3NZW - chains E and F of the 30 polymer chains in the assembly; structure by X-ray diffraction, 2.50 A resolution.

# Chain E
Name: Proteasome component PRE5
From: Saccharomyces cerevisiae
Notes: EC 3.4.25.1
UniProt: P40302 (PSA1_YEAST); the construct has insertions or renumbered stretches relative to UniProt, so the offset changes along the chain: 3-60 = UniProt 1-58; 63-180 = UniProt 59-176; 183-204 = UniProt 183-204; 210-233 = UniProt 211-234
Chain sequence (234 residues; each row starts with the number of its first residue; note: 7 numbers in that range are skipped by the numbering (no residue carries them; nothing is unmodelled there); a row labelled like 18A-18F holds insertion residues (18A, then the next letters in order)):
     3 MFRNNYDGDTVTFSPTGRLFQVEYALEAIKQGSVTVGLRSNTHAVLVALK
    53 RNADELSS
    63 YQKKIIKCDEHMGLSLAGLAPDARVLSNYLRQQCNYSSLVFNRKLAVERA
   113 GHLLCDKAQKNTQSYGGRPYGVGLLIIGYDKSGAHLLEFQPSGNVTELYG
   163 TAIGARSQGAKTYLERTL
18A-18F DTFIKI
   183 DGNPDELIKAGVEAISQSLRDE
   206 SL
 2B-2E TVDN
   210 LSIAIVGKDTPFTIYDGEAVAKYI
Unresolved in the structure: 3
Swiss-Prot annotation at these positions:
  - modified residue: Ser16 (Phosphoserine)
  - cross-link: Lys191 (Glycyl lysine isopeptide (Lys-Gly) (interchain with G-Cter in ubiquitin))

# Chain F
Name: Proteasome component C1
From: Saccharomyces cerevisiae
Notes: EC 3.4.25.1
UniProt: P21242 (PSA3_YEAST); the construct lacks a stretch of the UniProt sequence and is renumbered around it, so the offset changes along the chain: 1-180 = UniProt 1-180; 184-199 = UniProt 187-202; 201-206 = UniProt 203-208; 207-218 = UniProt 211-222; 1 more segments
Chain sequence (288 residues; numbered 1 to 281 plus 11 insertion-coded residues; 4 numbers in that range are skipped by the numbering (no residue carries them; nothing is unmodelled there); the number before each row is that of its first residue; a row labelled like 18A-18F holds insertion residues (18A, then the next letters in order)):
     1 MTSIGTGYDLSNSVFSPDGRNFQVEYAVKAVENGTTSIGIKCNDGVVFAV
    51 EKLITSKLLVPQKNVKIQVVDRHIGCVYSGLIPDGRHLVNRGREEAASFK
   101 KLYKTPIPIPAFADRLGQYVQAHTLYNSVRPFGVSTIFGGVDKNGAHLYM
   151 LEPSGSYWGYKGAATGKGRQSAKAELEKLV
18A-18F DHHPEG
   184 LSAREAVKQAAKIIYL
   201 AHEDNK
20B-20C EK
   207 DFELEISWCSLS
21A-21C ETN
   219 GLHKFVKGDLLQEAIDFAQKEINGDDDEDEDDSDNVMSSDDENAPVATNA
   269 NATTDQEGDIHLE
Unresolved in the structure: 1-4, 242-281
Swiss-Prot annotation at these positions:
  - modified residue: Thr2 (N-acetylthreonine)

# How chain E and chain F interact
Pairs across the interface - 61 pairs, chain E then chain F:
  Asn7(E) - Leu10(F)
  Tyr8(E) - Asp9(F)  hydrogen bond
  Tyr8(E) - Leu10(F)  hydrophobic
  Thr12(E) - Arg130(F)
  Val13(E) - Ser128(F)
  Val13(E) - Val129(F)
  Val13(E) - Arg130(F)
  Thr14(E) - Leu10(F)
  Thr14(E) - Gln23(F)
  Phe15(E) - Gln23(F)
  Phe15(E) - Tyr26(F)
  Phe15(E) - Ala27(F)  hydrophobic
  Phe15(E) - Arg130(F)
  Phe15(E) - Pro131(F)
  Ser16(E) - Tyr26(F)
  Pro17(E) - Tyr26(F)  hydrophobic
  Pro17(E) - Lys29(F)
  Thr18(E) - Lys29(F)
  Gly19(E) - Tyr26(F)
  Gly19(E) - Lys29(F)
  Gly19(E) - Ala30(F)
  Leu21(E) - Leu81(F)  hydrophobic
  Leu21(E) - Arg130(F)
  Arg41(E) - Val60(F)
  His114(E) - Arg86(F)
  Cys117(E) - Arg86(F)
  Asp118(E) - Arg86(F)  salt bridge
  Asp118(E) - Asn90(F)
  Gln121(E) - Pro83(F)
  Gln121(E) - Asp84(F)
  Gln121(E) - His87(F)  hydrogen bond
  Thr124(E) - Arg130(F)  hydrogen bond (backbone-side chain)
  Gln125(E) - His87(F)
  Gln125(E) - His123(F)
  Gln125(E) - Val129(F)
  Gln125(E) - Arg130(F)  hydrogen bond (backbone-backbone)
  Gln125(E) - Phe132(F)
  Ser126(E) - Ser128(F)
  Tyr127(E) - Ser128(F)  hydrogen bond (backbone-backbone)
  Ser154(E) - Pro83(F)
  Gly155(E) - Pro83(F)
  Asn156(E) - Ile82(F)
  Asn156(E) - Pro83(F)
  Thr158(E) - Asn64(F)
  Glu159(E) - Leu59(F)
  Glu159(E) - Val60(F)  hydrogen bond (backbone-backbone)
  Glu159(E) - Lys63(F)
  Glu159(E) - Asn64(F)  hydrogen bond (backbone-side chain)
  Leu160(E) - Leu58(F)
  Leu160(E) - Leu59(F)  hydrophobic
  Leu160(E) - Val60(F)
  Tyr161(E) - Lys57(F)
  Tyr161(E) - Leu58(F)  hydrogen bond (backbone-backbone)
  Tyr161(E) - Leu59(F)
  Tyr161(E) - Val60(F)  hydrophobic
  Tyr161(E) - Pro61(F)
  Gly162(E) - Leu58(F)
  Glu177(E) - Ser56(F)
  Glu177(E) - Lys57(F)
  Glu177(E) - Leu58(F)
  Leu180(E) - Lys57(F)
Other interface residues (no listed pair), chain E (35 interface residues in all): Glu110, Val157, Thr163, Lys173, Leu176
Other interface residues (no listed pair), chain F (30 interface residues in all): Asn127, Gly133

# Overview
Chain E and chain F form an interface of 35 and 30 residues respectively; the contacts include 8 hydrogen
bonds and 1 salt bridge. Polar contacts include Asp118(E)-Arg86(F), Tyr8(E)-Asp9(F) and Gln121(E)-His87(F).
Here chain E is Proteasome component PRE5 and chain F is Proteasome component C1, both from Saccharomyces
cerevisiae. Entry 3NZW (Crystal structure of the yeast 20S proteasome in complex with 2b) was determined by
X-ray diffraction (same publication as 3NZJ and 3NZX).
